Entry 6WJ1 (X-ray diffraction, 3.50 A resolution); this record covers chains A and E of the 12 polymer chains in the assembly.

[Chain A (and E)]
Protein: Hemagglutinin HA1 chain
From: Influenza A virus
Notes: chain E of this document is another copy of the same molecule, construct and numbering; everything in this record applies to it too
UniProtKB: A0A3S7XTA4 (A0A3S7XTA4_9INFA); the construct lacks a stretch of the UniProt sequence, so the offset changes along the chain: 11-55 = UniProt 18-62; 56-83 = UniProt 64-91; 84-90 = UniProt 93-99; 91-116 = UniProt 101-126; 3 more segments
Amino-acid sequence (330 residues; numbered 8 to 329 plus 8 insertion-coded residues; the number before each row is that of its first residue; a row labelled like 116A-116C holds insertion residues (116A, then the next letters in order)):
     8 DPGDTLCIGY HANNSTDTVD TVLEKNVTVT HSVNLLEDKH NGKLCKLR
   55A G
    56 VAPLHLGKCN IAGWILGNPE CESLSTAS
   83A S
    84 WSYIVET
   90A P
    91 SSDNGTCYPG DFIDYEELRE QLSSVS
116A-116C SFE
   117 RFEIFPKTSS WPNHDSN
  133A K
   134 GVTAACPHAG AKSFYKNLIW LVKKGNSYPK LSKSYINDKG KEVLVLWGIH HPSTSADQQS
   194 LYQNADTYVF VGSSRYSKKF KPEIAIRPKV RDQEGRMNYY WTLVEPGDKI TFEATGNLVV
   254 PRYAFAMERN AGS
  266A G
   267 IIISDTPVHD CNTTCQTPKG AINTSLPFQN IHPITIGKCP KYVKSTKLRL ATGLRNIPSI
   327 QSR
Not modelled in the structure: 8-9, 326-329 (chain E: 326-329)
Differences from the reference sequence: expression tag (8-10)
Disulfides: Cys-52/Cys-277, Cys-64/Cys-76, Cys-97/Cys-139, Cys-281/Cys-305
Covalent attachments: N-acetylglucosamine (NAG) linked to Asn-21, Asn-33, Asn-94, Asn-278, Asn-289

[Interface between chain A and chain E]
Residue-residue contacts - 14 pairs, chain A then chain E:
  Glu-216(A) with Lys-211(E); Lys-212(E), hydrogen bond (side chain-backbone)
  Ala-218(A) with Phe-203(E), hydrophobic; Glu-246(E)
  Ile-219(A) with Phe-203(E); Thr-244(E)
  Arg-220(A) with Phe-203(E); Ser-210(E), hydrogen bond
  Pro-221(A) with Gly-205(E); Ser-206(E); Lys-242(E); Thr-244(E)
  Val-223(A) with Ser-207(E)
  Arg-229(A) with Ser-206(E)
Other interface residues (no listed pair), chain A (8 interface residues in all): Ile-217

[Overview]
8 residues of chain A face 10 of chain E across their interface, with 2 hydrogen bonds. Polar pairs include
Glu-216(A)/Lys-212(E) and Arg-220(A)/Ser-210(E). Covalently linked N-acetylglucosamine: at Asn-21(A),
Asn-33(A), Asn-94(A), Asn-278(A) and Asn-289(A).
Both chains are Hemagglutinin HA1 chain (Influenza A virus). Entry 6WJ1 (Crystal structure of Fab 54-4H03
bound to H1 influenza hemagglutinin) was determined by X-ray diffraction together with 6WIZ and 6WJ0 from the
same study.
